PDB entry 7ZU0 | electron microscopy, 4.40 A resolution (low resolution: residue-level contacts below are approximate; hydrogen-bond / salt-bridge calls are withheld) | chains A and C of the 6 polymer chains in the assembly

[Chain A]
Molecule: E3 ubiquitin-protein ligase PEP5
From: Saccharomyces cerevisiae
Notes: EC 2.3.2.27
UniProt: P12868 (PEP5_YEAST); the author numbering skips numbers that UniProt does not, so the offset changes along the chain: 1-957 = UniProt 1-957; 965-1036 = UniProt 958-1029
Sequence (1029 residues; numbered 1 to 1036; 7 numbers in that range are skipped by the numbering (no residue carries them; nothing is unmodelled there); the number before each row is that of its first residue):
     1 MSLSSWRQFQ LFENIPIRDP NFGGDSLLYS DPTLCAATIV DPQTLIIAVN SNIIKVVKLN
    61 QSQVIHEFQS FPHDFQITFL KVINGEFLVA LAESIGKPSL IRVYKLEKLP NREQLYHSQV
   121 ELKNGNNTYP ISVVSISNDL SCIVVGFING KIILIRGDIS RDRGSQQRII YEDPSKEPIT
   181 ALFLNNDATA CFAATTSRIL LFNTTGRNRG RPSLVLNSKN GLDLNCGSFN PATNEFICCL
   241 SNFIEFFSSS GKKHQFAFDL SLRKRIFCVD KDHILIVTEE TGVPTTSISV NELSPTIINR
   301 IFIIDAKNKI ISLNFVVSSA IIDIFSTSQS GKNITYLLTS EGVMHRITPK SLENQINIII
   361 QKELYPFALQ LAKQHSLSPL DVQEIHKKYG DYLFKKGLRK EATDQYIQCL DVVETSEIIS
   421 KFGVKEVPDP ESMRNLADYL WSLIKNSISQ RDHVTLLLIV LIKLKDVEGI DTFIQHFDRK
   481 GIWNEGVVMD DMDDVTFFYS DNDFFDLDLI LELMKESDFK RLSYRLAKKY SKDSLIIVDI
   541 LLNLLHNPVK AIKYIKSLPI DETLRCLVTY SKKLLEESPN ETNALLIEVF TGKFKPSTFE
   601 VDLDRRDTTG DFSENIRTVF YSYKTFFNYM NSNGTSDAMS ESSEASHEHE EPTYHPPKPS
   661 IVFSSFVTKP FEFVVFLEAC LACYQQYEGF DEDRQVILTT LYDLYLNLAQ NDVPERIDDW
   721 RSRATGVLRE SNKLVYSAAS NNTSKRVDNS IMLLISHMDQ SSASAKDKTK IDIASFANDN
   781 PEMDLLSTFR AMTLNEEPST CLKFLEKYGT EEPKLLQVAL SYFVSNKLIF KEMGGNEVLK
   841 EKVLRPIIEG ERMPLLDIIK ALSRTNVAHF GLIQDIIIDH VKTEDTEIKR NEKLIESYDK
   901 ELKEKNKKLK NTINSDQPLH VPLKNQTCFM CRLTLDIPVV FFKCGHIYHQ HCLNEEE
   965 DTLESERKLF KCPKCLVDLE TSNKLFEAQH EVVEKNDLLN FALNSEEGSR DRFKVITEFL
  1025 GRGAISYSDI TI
Unresolved in the structure: 1-2, 89-91, 161-168, 280-298, 602-615, 634-651, 1026-1036

[Chain C]
Molecule: Vacuolar membrane protein PEP3
From: Saccharomyces cerevisiae
UniProt: P27801 (PEP3_YEAST); the author numbering skips numbers that UniProt does not, so the offset changes along the chain: -75 to 11 = UniProt 1-87; 17-23 = UniProt 88-94; 27-44 = UniProt 95-112; 49-75 = UniProt 113-139; 7 more segments
Sequence (918 residues; row label = number of the first residue in the row; note: 76 numbers in that range are skipped by the numbering (no residue carries them; nothing is unmodelled there); numbers below 1 keep their minus sign (Met-75 is residue -75)):
   -75 MIKTRIEEVQ LQFLTGNTEL THLKVSNDQL IVTTQRTIYR INLQDPAIVN HFDCPLSKEL
   -15 ETIMNVHVSP MGSVILIRTN FGRYMLL
    17 KDGEFTQ
    27 LNKIKNLDLS SLHWINET
    49 TFLMGIKKTP KLYRVELTGK DITTKLW
    86 YENKKLSGGI DGIAYWEGSL LLTIKDNILY
   121 WRDVTNMKFP LVLPDESEQF
   150 ERLKHHAIKK FDSYNGLFAW VTS
   179 NGIVFGDLKE KQMEKDPASN NFGKFLSSSK VLLNFELPDY QNDKD
   234 HLIKDIVLTA FHILLLRKNT VTMVSQLNND VVFHETIPRH QLTGSNTDSN EKFLGLVRDS
   294 V
   308 KETFWCFSNI NVFEIIIENE PNSVWNLLVR DNKFDKALSL KGLTVREIES VKLSKAMYLF
   368 HTAKDFHSAA QTLGSMKDLS HFGEIALNFL QIKDYNDLNV ILIKQLDNVP WKSTQVVLSS
   428 WIIWNFMKQL NDIELKINTT KPASTDEDN
   468 LLNWNLNLKE KSNELTKFLE SHLEKLDNET VYQIMSKQNR QNELLIFASL INDMKFLLSF
   528 WIDQGNWYES LKILLTINNH DLVYKYSLIL LLNSPEATVS TWMKIKDLDP NKLIPTILKF
   588 FTNWQNNSKL ITNISEYPEN YSLTYLKWCV REVPKMCNPI VYNSILYMMI TDPRNDMILE
   648 NDIIKFMKSN ENKYDLNFQL RLSLKFKKTK TSIFLLTRLN LFEDAIDLAL KNNLIDDCKV
   708 IVNDEILIED YKLRKRLWLK IAKHLLLSMK DIDIKQLIRT ILNDSNEILT IKDLLPFFNE
   768 YTTIANLKEE LIKFLENHNM KMNEISEDII NSKNLKVEIN TEISKFNEIY RILEPGKSCD
   828 ECGKFLQIKK FIVFPCGHCF HWNCIIRVIL NSNDYNLRQK TENFLKAKSK HNLNDLENII
   888 VEKCGLCSDI NINKIDQPIS IDETELAKWN E
Unresolved in the structure: -75 to 0
Curated features (UniProtKB/Swiss-Prot):
  - zinc finger: Cys826 to Cys851 (RING-type)
  - modified residue: Ser907 (Phosphoserine)

[How chain A and chain C interact]
Residue-residue contacts (42; chain A residue first):
  Glu414(A) with Lys803(C)
  Ser416(A) with Lys800(C); Lys803(C)
  Glu417(A) with Lys800(C); Lys803(C)
  Ser420(A) with Ile796(C); Lys800(C)
  Val424(A) with Ile796(C)
  Glu516(A) with Lys759(C)
  Ser660(A) with Asn664(C)
  Phe663(A) with Asn664(C)
  Ser664(A) with Leu688(C)
  Thr700(A) with Arg668(C)
  Asp703(A) with Arg668(C)
  Gln710(A) with Lys672(C)
  Ser750(A) with Ile627(C)
  Ile751(A) with Asn630(C); Phe665(C)
  Leu753(A) with Ile581(C)
  Leu754(A) with Asn630(C); Ser631(C); Tyr634(C); Phe665(C)
  His757(A) with Leu585(C); Phe588(C); Thr589(C); Gln592(C); Tyr634(C)
  Met758(A) with Tyr634(C); Lys672(C); Phe673(C)
  Ser787(A) with Leu559(C)
  Phe990(A) with Ile429(C)
  Gln993(A) with Trp431(C)
  Asn1000(A) with Glu496(C)
  Phe1005(A) with Gln500(C)
  Ala1006(A) with Gln500(C)
  Leu1007(A) with Gln500(C)
  Asn1008(A) with Gln500(C)
  Ser1009(A) with Thr497(C); Gln500(C)
  Glu1010(A) with Ile501(C)
Interface residues without a listed pair, chain A (42 interface residues in all): Asp508, Glu512, Ile536, Asp539, Lys572, Val667, Phe673, Asn707, Ser761, Ala777, Glu782, Met783, Ala791, Phe1023
Interface residues without a listed pair, chain C (41 interface residues in all): Asp401, Asn432, Lys552, Leu555, Ile556, Pro582, Asn590, Leu667, Leu669, Asp691, Tyr718, Lys719, Arg723, Asp760, Ser793

[In short]
42 residues of chain A face 41 of chain C across their interface.
Here chain A is E3 ubiquitin-protein ligase PEP5 and chain C is Vacuolar membrane protein PEP3, both from
Saccharomyces cerevisiae. Entry 7ZU0 (HOPS tethering complex from yeast) was determined by electron
microscopy, deposited together with 7ZTY.
